PDB entry 7U74 | X-ray diffraction, 1.52 A resolution | chains A and P of the 3 polymer chains in the assembly

== Chain A ==
Name: DNA polymerase eta
From: Homo sapiens
Notes: EC 2.7.7.7
UniProt: Q9Y253 (POLH_HUMAN); numbering as in UniProt (aligned over 1-432)
Chain sequence (435 residues; numbered -2 to 432; the number before each row is that of its first residue; numbers below 1 keep their minus sign (Gly-2 is residue -2)):
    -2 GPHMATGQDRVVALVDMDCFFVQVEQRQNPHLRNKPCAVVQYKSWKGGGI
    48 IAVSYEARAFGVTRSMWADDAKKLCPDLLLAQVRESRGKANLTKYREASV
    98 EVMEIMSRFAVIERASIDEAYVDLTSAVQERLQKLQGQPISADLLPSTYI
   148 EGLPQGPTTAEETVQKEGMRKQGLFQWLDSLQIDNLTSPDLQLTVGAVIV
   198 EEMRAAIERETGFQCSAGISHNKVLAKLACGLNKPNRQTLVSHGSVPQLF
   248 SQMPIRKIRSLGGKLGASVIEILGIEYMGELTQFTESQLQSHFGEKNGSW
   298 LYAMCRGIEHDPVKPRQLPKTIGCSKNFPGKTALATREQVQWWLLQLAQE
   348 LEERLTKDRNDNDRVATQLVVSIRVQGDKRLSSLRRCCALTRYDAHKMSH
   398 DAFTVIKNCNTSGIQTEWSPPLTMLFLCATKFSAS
Not modelled in the structure: 155-159
Differences from the reference sequence: expression tag (-2 to 0)
Bound ions: Mn2+ site 1: Asp13, Asp115, Glu116 (together with 2'-deoxyguanosine-5'-triphosphate) (shared with DT8(P) of chain P); Mn2+ site 2: Asp13, Met14 (together with 2'-deoxyguanosine-5'-triphosphate)
Ligand contacts: 2'-deoxyguanosine-5'-triphosphate (DGT): Asp13, Met14, Asp15, Cys16, Phe17, Phe18, Gln38, Ile48, Ala49, Tyr52, Arg55, Arg61, Leu89, Ile114, Asp115, Glu116, Lys231
UniProt features mapped onto this chain:
  - binding site (Mg(2+)): Asp13, Met14, Asp115, Glu116
  - binding site (Mn(2+)): Asp13, Met14, Asp115, Glu116
  - binding site (a 2'-deoxyribonucleoside 5'-triphosphate): Arg61
  - natural variant: Val37 (deletion: In XPV), Leu75 (deletion: In XPV), Arg93 (R93P: In XPV), Arg111 (R111H: In XPV), Thr122 (T122P: In XPV), Gly153 (G153D: In a breast cancer sample), Thr191 (T191P: In XPV), Gly263 (G263V: In XPV), Val266 (V266D: In XPV), Gly295 (G295R: In XPV), Arg361 (R361S: In XPV)
  - mutagenesis: Tyr52 (Y52A/F: Reduces DNA polymerase activity; Y52E: Reduces DNA polymerase activity. Increases fidelity of replication and reduces translesion bypass), Arg61 (R61A: Reduces enzymatic activity by two-thirds), Ser62 (S62G: Increased DNA polymerase activity and translesion bypass compared to wild-type), Ala68 (A68S/V: Severe reduction in thymine dimer translesion bypass), Asn324 to Pro326 (Reduces binding to chromatin and to monoubiquitinated PCNA. Abolishes binding to monoubiquitinated PCNA; when associated with 705-E--H-713 Del)

== Chain P ==
Molecule: 8-nt DNA strand
Sequence (8 nucleotides; numbered 1 to 8; the number before each row is that of its first residue):
     1 AGCGTCAT
Bound ions: Mn2+: DT8 (together with 2'-deoxyguanosine-5'-triphosphate) (shared with Asp13(A), Asp115(A), Glu116(A) of chain A)

== How chain A and chain P interact ==
Contacting residue pairs - 23 pairs, chain A then chain P:
  Arg61(A) with DT8(P), sugar contact
  Ser113(A) with DT8(P), phosphate contact
  Asp115(A) with DT8(P), phosphate contact
  Glu116(A) with DT8(P), phosphate contact
  Lys224(A) with DT8(P), salt bridge to the phosphate
  Ile255(A) with DA7(P), phosphate contact
  Arg256(A) with DA7(P), phosphate contact
  Ser257(A) with DC6(P), phosphate contact; DA7(P), hydrogen bond to the phosphate
  Leu258(A) with DA7(P), hydrogen bond to the phosphate
  Gly259(A) with DA7(P), hydrogen bond to the phosphate
  Gly260(A) with DC6(P), phosphate contact; DA7(P), phosphate contact
  Lys261(A) with DT5(P), salt bridge to the phosphate; DC6(P), hydrogen bond to the phosphate
  Leu262(A) with DC6(P), hydrogen bond to the phosphate
  Arg377(A) with DG4(P), salt bridge to the phosphate
  Leu381(A) with DC3(P), phosphate contact
  Arg382(A) with DG2(P), sugar contact; DC3(P), hydrogen bond to the phosphate; DG4(P), hydrogen bond to the base
  Arg383(A) with DG2(P), phosphate contact
  Cys384(A) with DG2(P), hydrogen bond to the phosphate
Interface residues without a listed pair, chain A (19 interface residues in all): Ser379
Interface residues without a listed pair, chain P (8 interface residues in all): DA1

== In short ==
The interface between chain A and chain P involves 19 residues on one side and 8 on the other; the contacts
include 8 hydrogen bonds and 3 salt bridges. Among the polar pairs are Arg382(A)-DG4(P), Ser257(A)-DA7(P) and
Leu258(A)-DA7(P). Bound to chain A: 2'-deoxyguanosine-5'-triphosphate.
Here chain A is DNA polymerase eta (Homo sapiens) and chain P is an 8-nt DNA strand. Entry 7U74 (Human DNA
polymerase eta-DNA ternary mismatch complex:reaction with 0.5 mM Mn2+ for 1800s then with 10 ...) was
determined by X-ray diffraction (same publication as 7U72, 7U73, 7U75, 7U76, 7U77, 7U78 and 26 further
entries).
